PDB entry 4OAZ | X-ray diffraction, 2.25 A resolution | chains R and A

Chain R (and A):
Molecule: Putative DNA-binding protein
Organism: Streptomyces coelicolor
Notes: fragment: bldd cdomain; chain A of this document is another copy of the same molecule, construct and numbering; everything in this record applies to it too
UniProtKB: Q7AKQ8 (Q7AKQ8_STRCO); residues 80-167 here = UniProt positions 80-167
Amino-acid sequence (92 residues; each row starts with the number of its first residue):
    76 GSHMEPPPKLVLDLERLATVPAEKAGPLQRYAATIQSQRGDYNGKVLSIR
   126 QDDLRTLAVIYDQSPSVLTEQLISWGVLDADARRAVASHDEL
Unresolved in the structure: 76-82, 155-167 (chain A: 76-82, 158-167)
Differences from the reference sequence: expression tag (76-79)
What the authors report for this chain:
  - self-association interface (contacts with another copy of this molecule); pairs are residue here / residue on that copy: Arg-125/Arg-125 (pi stacking)

Interface between chain R and chain A:
Contacting residue pairs - 1 pairs, chain R then chain A:
  Arg-125(R) / Arg-125(A)

Overview:
The chain R/chain A interface involves 1 residues from each chain. From the paper: a self-association
interface involving Arg-125(R).
Chain R and chain A are both Putative DNA-binding protein (Streptomyces coelicolor); the structure, BldD
CTD-c-di-GMP complex, was determined by X-ray diffraction (same publication as 5KHD, 4OAY and 4OB4).
